Entry 5TSX (X-ray diffraction, 1.90 A resolution); this record covers chains A and E of the 9 polymer chains in the assembly.

[Chain A (and E)]
Protein: HIV-1 CA protein
Source organism: Human immunodeficiency virus type 1 group M subtype B (isolate NY5)
Notes: chain E of this document is another copy of the same molecule, construct and numbering; everything in this record applies to it too
Reference sequence: P12493 (GAG_HV1N5); residues 1-231 here correspond to UniProt positions 133-363 (UniProt number = residue number + 132)
Chain sequence (231 residues; each row starts with the number of its first residue):
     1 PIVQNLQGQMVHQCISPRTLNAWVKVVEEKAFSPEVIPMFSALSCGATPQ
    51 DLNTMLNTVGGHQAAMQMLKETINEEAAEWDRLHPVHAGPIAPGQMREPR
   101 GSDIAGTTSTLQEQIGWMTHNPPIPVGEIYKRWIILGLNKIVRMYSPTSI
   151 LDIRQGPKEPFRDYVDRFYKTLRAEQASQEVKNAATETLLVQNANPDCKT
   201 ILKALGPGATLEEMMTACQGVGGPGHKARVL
Unresolved in the structure: 220-231 (chain E: 88-92, 220-231)
Sequence notes: engineered mutation Cys-14 (Ala146 in P12493), Cys-45 (Glu177 in P12493), Ala-184 (Trp316 in P12493), Ala-185 (Met317 in P12493)
Small-molecule neighbours: fluorescein (FLU; 2-(6-hydroxy-3-oxo-3H-xanthen-9-yl)-benzoic acid): Glu-76, Trp-80, His-84, Pro-125, Glu-128, Ile-129, Arg-132, Trp-133
Swiss-Prot annotation at these positions:
  - region: Asn-57 to Gln-95 (Interaction with human PPIA/CYPA and NUP153), Pro-85 to Pro-93 (PPIA/CYPA-binding loop)
  - site: Leu-231 (Cleavage)
  - modified residue: Ser-16 (Phosphoserine)

[Interface between chain A and chain E]
Residue-residue contacts - 47 pairs, chain A then chain E:
  Gln-4(A) / Val-11(E)
  Leu-6(A) / Asn-5(E)
  Leu-6(A) / Leu-6(E)  hydrogen bond (backbone-backbone)
  Gln-7(A) / Gln-7(E)  hydrogen bond (backbone-side chain)
  Arg-18(A) / Arg-18(E)
  Thr-19(A) / Pro-17(E)
  Glu-35(A) / Asn-57(E)
  Glu-35(A) / Thr-58(E)
  Glu-35(A) / Val-59(E)
  Glu-35(A) / Gly-60(E)
  Pro-38(A) / Asn-57(E)
  Pro-38(A) / Thr-58(E)
  Met-39(A) / Val-24(E)  hydrophobic
  Met-39(A) / Thr-58(E)
  Ala-42(A) / Leu-20(E)  hydrophobic
  Ala-42(A) / Thr-54(E)
  Leu-43(A) / Leu-20(E)  hydrophobic
  Cys-45(A) / His-12(E)
  Cys-45(A) / Cys-14(E)  disulfide
  Gly-46(A) / Cys-14(E)
  Arg-162(A) / Met-144(E)
  Arg-162(A) / Tyr-145(E)
  Val-165(A) / Ala-64(E)  hydrophobic
  Asp-166(A) / His-62(E)
  Asp-166(A) / Gln-63(E)  hydrogen bond (side chain-backbone)
  Asp-166(A) / Ala-64(E)  hydrogen bond (side chain-backbone)
  Tyr-169(A) / Gln-63(E)
  Tyr-169(A) / Gln-67(E)
  Lys-170(A) / Gln-63(E)
  Arg-173(A) / Asn-57(E)  hydrogen bond (side chain-backbone)
  Arg-173(A) / Val-59(E)  hydrogen bond (side chain-backbone)
  Arg-173(A) / Gln-63(E)
  Gln-179(A) / Asn-57(E)
  Gln-179(A) / Gln-63(E)  hydrogen bond
  Gln-179(A) / Gln-67(E)  hydrogen bond (backbone-side chain)
  Gln-179(A) / Lys-70(E)  hydrogen bond
  Thr-210(A) / Glu-71(E)
  Leu-211(A) / Ala-64(E)
  Leu-211(A) / Gln-67(E)
  Leu-211(A) / Met-68(E)  hydrophobic
  Leu-211(A) / Glu-71(E)  hydrogen bond (backbone-side chain)
  Glu-212(A) / Met-68(E)
  Glu-212(A) / Glu-71(E)
  Glu-212(A) / Lys-140(E)  salt bridge
  Glu-212(A) / Met-144(E)
  Met-215(A) / Met-68(E)  hydrophobic
  Gln-219(A) / Met-144(E)
Other interface residues (no listed pair), chain A (29 interface residues in all): Gly-8, Lys-30, Glu-180, Lys-182, Thr-216
Other interface residues (no listed pair), chain E (30 interface residues in all): Ile-15, Glu-28, Ala-65, Met-66, Glu-75
Disulfides between the chains: Cys-45(A)/Cys-14(E)

[Overview]
The interface between chain A and chain E involves 29 residues on one side and 30 on the other, with 1
disulfide bond, 10 hydrogen bonds and 1 salt bridge. Polar pairs include Glu-212(A)/Lys-140(E),
Gln-7(A)/Gln-7(E) and Asp-166(A)/Gln-63(E). Chain A binds fluorescein.
Both chains are HIV-1 CA protein (Human immunodeficiency virus type 1 group M subtype B (isolate NY5)). Entry
5TSX (HIV-1 CA hexamer with NUP153 peptide - P1 crystal form) was determined by X-ray diffraction.
